1YR2 - chain A; structure by X-ray diffraction, 1.80 A resolution.

# Chain A
Protein: prolyl oligopeptidase
Source organism: Novosphingobium capsulatum
Notes: EC 3.4.21.26
UniProtKB: Q9ZNM8 (Q9ZNM8_9SPHN); residue numbers follow UniProt; this construct covers 1-723
Sequence (741 residues; numbered 1 to 741; the number before each row is that of its first residue):
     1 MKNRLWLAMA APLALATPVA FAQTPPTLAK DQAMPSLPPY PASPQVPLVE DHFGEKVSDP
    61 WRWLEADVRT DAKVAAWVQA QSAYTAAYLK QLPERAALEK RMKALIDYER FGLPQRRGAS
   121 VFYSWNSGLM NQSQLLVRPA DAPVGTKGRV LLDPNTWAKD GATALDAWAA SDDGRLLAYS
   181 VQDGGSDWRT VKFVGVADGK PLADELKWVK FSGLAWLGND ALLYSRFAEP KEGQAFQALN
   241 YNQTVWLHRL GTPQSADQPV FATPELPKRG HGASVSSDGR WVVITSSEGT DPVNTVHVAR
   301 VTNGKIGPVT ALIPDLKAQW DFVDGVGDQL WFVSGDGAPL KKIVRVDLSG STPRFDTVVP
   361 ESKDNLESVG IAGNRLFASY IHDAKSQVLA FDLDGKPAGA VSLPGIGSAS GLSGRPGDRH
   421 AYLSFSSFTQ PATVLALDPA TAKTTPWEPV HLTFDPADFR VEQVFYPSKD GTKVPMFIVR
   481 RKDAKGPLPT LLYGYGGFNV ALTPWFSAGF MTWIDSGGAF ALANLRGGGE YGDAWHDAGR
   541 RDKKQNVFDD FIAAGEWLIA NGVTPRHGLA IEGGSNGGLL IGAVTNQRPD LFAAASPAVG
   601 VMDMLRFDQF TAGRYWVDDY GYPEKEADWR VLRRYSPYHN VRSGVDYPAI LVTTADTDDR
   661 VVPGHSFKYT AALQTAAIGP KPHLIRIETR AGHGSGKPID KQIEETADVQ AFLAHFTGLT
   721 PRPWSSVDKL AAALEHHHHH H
Not modelled in the structure: 1-37, 158-161, 231-238, 689-697, 739-741
Construct notes: cloning artifact (724-735); expression tag (736-741)
From the paper describing this entry:
  - catalytic residues: Ser575
  - conformationally variable residues (loop rearrangement, order/disorder transition): Trp157 to Gly161, Lys231 to Ala238, Ala384, Gly407, Phe428, Thr689 to Lys697

# Overview
The paper reports the catalytic residue Ser575; conformational variability at Trp157, Lys231 and Ala384 among
others.
Chain A is prolyl oligopeptidase (Novosphingobium capsulatum); the structure, Structural and Mechanistic
Analysis of Two Prolyl Endopeptidases: Role of Inter-Domain Dynamics in Catalysis and Specificity, was
determined by X-ray diffraction (same publication as 2BKL).
